7FLS - chains A and B; structure by X-ray diffraction, 1.51 A resolution.

# Chain A
Molecule: Pre-mRNA-splicing factor 8
Source organism: Saccharomyces cerevisiae S288C
UniProt: P33334 (PRP8_YEAST); residues 1836-2090 here = UniProt positions 1836-2090
Chain sequence (258 residues; row label = number of the first residue in the row):
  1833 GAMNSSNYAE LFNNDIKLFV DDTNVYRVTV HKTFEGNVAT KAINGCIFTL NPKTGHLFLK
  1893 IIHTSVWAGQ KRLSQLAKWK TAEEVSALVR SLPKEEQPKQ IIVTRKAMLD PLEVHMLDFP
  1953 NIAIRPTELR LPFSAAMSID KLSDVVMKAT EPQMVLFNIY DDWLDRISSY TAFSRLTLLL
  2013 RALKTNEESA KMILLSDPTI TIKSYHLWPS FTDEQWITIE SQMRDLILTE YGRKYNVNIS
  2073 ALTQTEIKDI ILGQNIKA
Unresolved in the structure: 2070-2090
Differences from the reference sequence: expression tag (1833-1835)
Swiss-Prot annotation at these positions:
  - mutagenesis: Asp1853 (D1853A: Alters protein folding. Severely impaired growth. Strongly reduced growth at 35 degrees Celsius; when associated with A-1854; D1853N: Reduced growth at 30 degrees Celsius ...), Asp1854 (D1854A: Reduced growth at 30 degrees Celsius. Strongly reduced growth at 16 degrees Celsius. Strongly reduced growth at 35 degrees Celsius; when associated with A-1853 ...), Thr1855 (T1855A: Reduced growth at 30 degrees Celsius. Strongly reduced growth at 16 degrees Celsius), Thr1936 (T1936A: Reduced growth at 30 degrees Celsius. Strongly reduced growth at 16 degrees Celsius), Arg1937 (R1937K: Severely impaired growth. Reduced growth at 30 degrees Celsius. Strongly reduced growth at 16 degrees Celsius)

# Chain B
Molecule: A1 cistron-splicing factor AAR2
Source organism: Saccharomyces cerevisiae S288C
UniProt: P32357 (AAR2_YEAST); aligned to UniProt positions 1-317 over residues 1-317
Chain sequence (308 residues; row label = number of the first residue in the row; note: 13 numbers in that range are skipped by the numbering (no residue carries them; nothing is unmodelled there); numbers below 1 keep their minus sign (Gly-3 is residue -3)):
    -3 GAMAMNTVPF TSAPIEVTIG IDQYSFNVKE NQPFHGIKDI PIGHVHVIHF QHADNSSMRY
    57 GYWFDCRMGN FYIQYDPKDG LYKMMEERDG AKFENIVHNF KERQMMVSYP KIDEDDTWYN
   117 LTEFVQMDKI RKIVRKDENQ FSYVDSSMTT VQENEL
   166 SSSSSDPAHS LNYTVINFKS REAIRPGHEM EDFLDKSYYL NTVMLQGIFK NSSNYFGELQ
   226 FAFLNAMFFG NYGSSLQWHA MIELICSSAT VPKHMLDKLD EILYYQIKTL PEQYSDILLN
   286 ERVWNICLYS SFQKNSLHNT EKIMENKYPE LL
Unresolved in the structure: -3 to 0, 166-169
Differences from the reference sequence: expression tag (-3 to 0); conflict Ser166 (Leu153 in P32357), Ser167 (Lys154 in P32357), Ser170 (Asp in P32357)
Swiss-Prot annotation at these positions:
  - region: Leu261 to Ile282 (Leucine-zipper)
  - modified residue: Ser253 (Phosphoserine), Thr274 (Phosphothreonine)
Ligand contacts: VIP (3-[(2S)-2-amino-1-hydroxypropan-2-yl]phenol): Pro5, Thr7, Tyr68, Gln70, Glu83, Lys88, Phe89, Ile92

# How chain A and chain B interact
Pairs across the interface (17; chain A residue first):
  Gln1907(A) - Met195(B)
  Gln1907(A) - Leu199(B)
  Leu1908(A) - Met195(B)  hydrophobic
  Trp1911(A) - Glu194(B)
  Trp1911(A) - Met195(B)  hydrophobic
  Trp1911(A) - Phe198(B)  hydrophobic
  Asp1942(A) - Lys184(B)  salt bridge
  Asp1942(A) - Phe198(B)
  Glu1945(A) - Lys184(B)  salt bridge
  Val1946(A) - Ile189(B)  hydrophobic
  Val1946(A) - Glu194(B)
  Val1946(A) - Phe198(B)  hydrophobic
  His1947(A) - Glu194(B)
  Leu1949(A) - Lys184(B)
  Leu1949(A) - Ser185(B)
  Leu1949(A) - Arg186(B)
  Asp1950(A) - Arg186(B)  salt bridge

# Summary
Chain A and chain B form an interface of 9 and 8 residues respectively, with 3 salt bridges. Polar contacts
include Asp1942(A)-Lys184(B), Glu1945(A)-Lys184(B) and Asp1950(A)-Arg186(B). Ligands of chain B: compound VIP.
UniProt lists 5 mutagenesis sites on chain A.
Here chain A is Pre-mRNA-splicing factor 8 and chain B is A1 cistron-splicing factor AAR2, both from
Saccharomyces cerevisiae S288C. Entry 7FLS (PanDDA analysis group deposition -- Aar2/RNaseH in complex with
fragment P05G02 from the F2X-Universal Library) was determined by X-ray diffraction (same publication as 5ST0,
5ST1, 5ST2, 5ST3, 5ST4, 5ST5 and 248 further entries).
